6V3K - chains D and E of the 6 polymer chains in the assembly; structure by electron microscopy, 3.40 A resolution.

# Chain D
Name: Chimeric Sso7d and HIV-1 integrase
From: Saccharolobus solfataricus (strain ATCC 35092 / DSM 1617 / JCM 11322 / P2)
Reference sequence: chimeric construct of P39476, Q76353: residues -74 to -11 from P39476 (DN7D_SACS2) positions 1-64 (UniProt number = residue number + 75); residues 1-288 from Q76353 positions 1-288 (same numbers)
Chain sequence (383 residues; numbered -94 to 288; the number before each row is that of its first residue; numbers below 1 keep their minus sign (Met-94 is residue -94)):
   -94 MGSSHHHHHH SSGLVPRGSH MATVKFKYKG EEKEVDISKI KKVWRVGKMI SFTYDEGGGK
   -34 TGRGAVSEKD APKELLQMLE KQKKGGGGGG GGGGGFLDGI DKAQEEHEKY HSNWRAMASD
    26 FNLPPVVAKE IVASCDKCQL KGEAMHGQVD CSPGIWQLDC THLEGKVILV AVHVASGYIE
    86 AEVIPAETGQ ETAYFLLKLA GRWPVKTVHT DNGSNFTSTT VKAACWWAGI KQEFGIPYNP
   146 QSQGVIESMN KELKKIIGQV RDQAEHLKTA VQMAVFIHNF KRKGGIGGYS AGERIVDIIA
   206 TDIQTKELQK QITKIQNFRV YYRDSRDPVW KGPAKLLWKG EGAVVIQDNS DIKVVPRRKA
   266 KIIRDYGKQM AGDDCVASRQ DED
Disordered / not traced: -94 to 221, 269-288
Sequence notes: expression tag (-94 to -75); linker (-10 to 0)
Swiss-Prot annotation at these positions:
  - modified residue (N6-methyllysine): Lys-70, Lys-68, Lys-14, Lys-12, Lys-11
From the paper describing this entry:
  - binding site for the ligand QUW: Asn117, Tyr143

# Chain E
Molecule: viral DNA non-transferred strand
From: Human immunodeficiency virus 1
Sequence (27 nucleotides; numbered 15 to 41; the number before each row is that of its first residue):
    15 ACTGCTAGAG ATTTTCCCGC CCACGCT
Disordered / not traced: 34-41

# Chain D / chain E interface
Residue-residue contacts (11):
  Leu242(D) with DA15(E), base contact
  Trp243(D) with DA15(E), base contact; DC16(E), base contact
  Gly245(D) with DC16(E), base contact
  Glu246(D) with DC16(E), base contact; DT17(E), base contact
  Gly247(D) with DC16(E), base contact; DT17(E), base contact
  Ala248(D) with DC16(E), hydrogen bond to the base
  Val250(D) with DA15(E), base contact
  Arg263(D) with DG18(E), salt bridge to the phosphate
Other interface residues (no listed pair), chain D (11 interface residues in all): Ile257, Val259, Pro261

# Summary
The interface between chain D and chain E involves 11 residues on one side and 4 on the other, with 1 hydrogen
bond and 1 salt bridge. Among the polar pairs are Ala248(D)-DC16(E) and Arg263(D)-DG18(E). From the paper: a
binding site for the ligand QUW at Asn117(D) and Tyr143(D).
Here chain D is Chimeric Sso7d and HIV-1 integrase (Saccharolobus solfataricus (strain ATCC 35092 / DSM 1617 /
JCM 11322 / P2)) and chain E is viral DNA non-transferred strand (Human immunodeficiency virus 1). Entry 6V3K
(Structure of HIV cleaved synaptic complex (CSC) intasome bound with magnesium and INSTI XZ419 (compound 4c))
was determined by electron microscopy, deposited together with 6PUT, 6PUW, 6PUY and 6PUZ.
